4FM6 - chains A and C of the 3 polymer chains in the assembly; structure by X-ray diffraction, 1.40 A resolution.

# Chain A
Protein: HIV-1 protease
Organism: Human immunodeficiency virus 1
Notes: EC 3.4.23.16
UniProt: P03367 (POL_HV1BR); residues 1-99 here correspond to UniProt positions 501-599 (UniProt number = residue number + 500)
Amino-acid sequence (99 residues; row label = number of the first residue in the row):
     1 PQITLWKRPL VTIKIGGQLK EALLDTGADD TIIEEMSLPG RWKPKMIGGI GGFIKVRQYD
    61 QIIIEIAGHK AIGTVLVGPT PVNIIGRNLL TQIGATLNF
Sequence notes: engineered mutation Lys7 (Gln507 in P03367), Ile33 (Leu533 in P03367), Ile63 (Leu563 in P03367), Ala67 (Cys567 in P03367), Ala95 (Cys595 in P03367)
UniProt features mapped onto this chain:
  - region (Dimerization of protease): Pro1 to Leu5, Gly49 to Lys55, Asn88 to Gly94, Thr96 to Phe99
  - active site: Asp25 (For protease activity)
  - site: Phe99 (Cleavage)
From the paper describing this entry:
  - catalytic residues: Asp25
  - binding site for hexapeptide (chain C): Asp25, Gly27, Asp29, Ile32, Lys45, Met46, Gly48

# Chain C
Protein: hexapeptide
Organism: Human immunodeficiency virus 1
Amino-acid sequence (6 residues; each row starts with the number of its first residue):
   259 YDQIII
Unresolved in the structure: 264

# How chain A and chain C interact
Pairs across the interface (22; chain A residue first):
  Asp25(A) with Ile263(C)
  Gly27(A) with Gln261(C); Ile263(C), hydrogen bond (backbone-backbone)
  Ala28(A) with Gln261(C); Ile262(C), hydrophobic
  Asp29(A) with Asp260(C); Gln261(C), hydrogen bond (side chain-backbone)
  Asp30(A) with Asp260(C); Ile262(C)
  Ile32(A) with Ile262(C), hydrophobic
  Lys45(A) with Asp260(C), salt bridge
  Met46(A) with Tyr259(C)
  Ile47(A) with Asp260(C); Ile262(C), hydrophobic
  Gly48(A) with Asp260(C), hydrogen bond (backbone-backbone); Gln261(C); Ile262(C), hydrogen bond (backbone-backbone)
  Gly49(A) with Ile262(C); Ile263(C)
  Ile50(A) with Ile263(C)
  Phe53(A) with Tyr259(C), hydrophobic
  Ile84(A) with Ile262(C), hydrophobic
Interface residues without a listed pair, chain A (15 interface residues in all): Leu76

# In short
The interface between chain A and chain C involves 15 residues on one side and 5 on the other; the contacts
include 4 hydrogen bonds and 1 salt bridge. Among the polar pairs are Lys45(A)-Asp260(C), Asp29(A)-Gln261(C)
and Gly27(A)-Ile263(C). From the paper: the catalytic residue Asp25(A); a binding site for hexapeptide (chain
C) at Asp25(A), Gly27(A) and Asp29(A) among others.
Chain A is HIV-1 protease and chain C is hexapeptide, both from Human immunodeficiency virus 1; the structure,
HIV-1 protease mutant V32I complexed with reaction intermediate, was determined by X-ray diffraction together
with 4FL8 and 4FLG from the same study.
